5NB4 - chains B and N of the 12 polymer chains in the assembly; structure by X-ray diffraction, 1.14 A resolution.

== Chain B ==
Name: Phycoerythrin Alpha subunit
Source organism: Phormidium rubidum A09DM
UniProt: A0A0E3W010 (A0A0E3W010_9CYAN); residue numbers follow UniProt; this construct covers 1-160
Sequence (164 residues; each row starts with the number of its first residue):
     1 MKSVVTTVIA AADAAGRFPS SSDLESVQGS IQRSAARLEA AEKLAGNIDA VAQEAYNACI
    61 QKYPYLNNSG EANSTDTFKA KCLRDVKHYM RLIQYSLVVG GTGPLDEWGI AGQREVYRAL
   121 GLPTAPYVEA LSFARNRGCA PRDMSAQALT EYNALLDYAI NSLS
Covalent attachments: phycoerythrobilin (PEB) linked to Cys82, Cys139
Bound ions: Na+: Asn161, Ser164 (shared with 1 residue of chain Q)
Small-molecule neighbours:
  - phycoerythrobilin (PEB), molecule 1: Leu24, Glu25, Gln28
  - phycoerythrobilin (PEB), molecule 2: Arg33, Gln147, Thr150, Glu151
  - phycoerythrobilin (PEB), molecule 3: Lys43, Leu44, Asn47, Ala50, Val51, Glu54, Arg137, Gly138, Arg142, Asp143, Met144, Tyr152
  - phycoerythrobilin (PEB), molecule 4: Cys59, Leu66, Ala72, Asn73, Phe78, Lys81, Arg84, Asp85, Val86, His88, Tyr89, Arg91, Leu92, Trp108, Val116, Tyr117, Leu120, Leu122, Pro123, Pro126, Tyr127
  - hydrogenphosphate ion (PI): Ile110, Ala111, Gly112, Gln113, Arg114, Glu115
From the paper describing this entry:
  - binding site for phycoerythrobilin: Gln28, Lys43, Asn47, Ala72, Lys81, Cys82, Arg84, Asp85, Leu120, Arg137, Cys139, Arg142, Asp143, Gln147
  - binding site for nitrate ion: Arg118, Thr124
  - binding site for hydrogenphosphate ion: Gly112, Arg114, Glu115

== Chain N ==
Name: Phycoerythrin Beta subunit
Source organism: Phormidium rubidum A09DM
UniProt: A0A0E4G455 (A0A0E4G455_9CYAN); residues 8-184 here correspond to UniProt positions 1-177 (UniProt number = residue number - 7)
Sequence (184 residues; each row starts with the number of its first residue):
     1 MLDAFSRAVV QADASTSVVA DMGALKQFIA EGNRRLDAVN AIASNASCMV SDAVAGMICE
    61 NQGLIQAGGN CYPNRRMAAC LRDAEIILRY VTYALLAGDA SVLDDRCLNG LKETYAALGV
   121 PTTSTVRAVQ IMKAQAAAHI KDTPSEARAG GKLRKMGSPV VEDRCASLVA EASSYFDRVI
   181 SALS
Modified positions: Asn70 (N-methyl asparagine; MEN)
Covalent attachments: phycoerythrobilin (PEB) linked to Cys48, Cys59, Cys80, Cys165
Bound ions: Na+ site 1: Ser47 (shared with 2 residues of chain E); Na+ site 2: Ser181, Ser184
Small-molecule neighbours:
  - phycoerythrobilin (PEB), molecule 1: Ala30, Asn33, Arg34, Leu36, Asp37, Ala38, Ile140, Lys141, Asp142, Ser158, Pro159, Val160, Val161, Arg164
  - phycoerythrobilin (PEB), molecule 2: Asn45, Met49, Asp52, Ala55, Gly56, Glu60, Arg127, Gln130, Ile131, Ala134, Gln135, Ala138, His139, Thr143, Pro144, Ser145, Arg148, Ala149, Lys152, Leu153, Arg154
  - phycoerythrobilin (PEB), molecule 3: Met57, Leu64, Asn70, Cys71, Arg75, Arg76, Ala79, Arg82, Asp83, Ile86, Ile87, Tyr90, Arg106, Cys107, Leu111, Thr114, Tyr115, Leu118, Val120, Pro121, Ser124, Thr125, Ala128
  - phycoerythrobilin (PEB), molecule 4: Ile58, Ile65, Tyr72, Pro73, Asn74, Met77
  - hydrogenphosphate ion (PI): Met1, Ser101, Asp105, Arg106
From the paper describing this entry:
  - binding site for phycoerythrobilin: Asn33, Arg34, Asp37, Cys48, Asp52, Cys59, Glu60, Cys71, Arg75, Arg76, Cys80, Arg82, Asp83, Thr122, Thr123, Arg127, Ser145, Arg148, Pro159, Val161, Cys165
  - contacts within the chain: Glu60-Arg127 (hydrogen bond), Asp52-Gln135 (hydrogen bond), Asp52-Arg148 (water-mediated contact)
  - binding site for hydrogenphosphate ion: Met1, Asp105, Arg106

== Interface between chain B and chain N ==
Residue-residue contacts (63; chain B residue first):
  Met1(B) - Met1(N)  hydrogen bond (backbone-backbone)
  Met1(B) - Leu2(N)  hydrophobic
  Met1(B) - Ser6(N)
  Ser3(B) - Asp3(N)  hydrogen bond
  Val5(B) - Asp3(N)
  Val5(B) - Leu96(N)  hydrophobic
  Thr6(B) - Met1(N)
  Thr6(B) - Asp3(N)
  Ile9(B) - Met1(N)  hydrophobic
  Ile9(B) - Tyr93(N)
  Ile9(B) - Ala97(N)  hydrophobic
  Ala10(B) - Met1(N)
  Ala12(B) - Tyr93(N)
  Asp13(B) - Arg89(N)  salt bridge
  Asp13(B) - Tyr90(N)  hydrogen bond
  Asp13(B) - Tyr93(N)  hydrogen bond (backbone-side chain)
  Asp13(B) - Arg106(N)  salt bridge
  Gly16(B) - Arg89(N)
  Arg17(B) - Arg89(N)
  Arg17(B) - Tyr93(N)  hydrogen bond (backbone-side chain)
  Phe18(B) - Ala46(N)  hydrophobic
  Phe18(B) - Glu85(N)
  Phe18(B) - Leu88(N)
  Phe18(B) - Arg89(N)
  Phe18(B) - Thr92(N)
  Pro19(B) - Val39(N)  hydrophobic
  Pro19(B) - Ala43(N)
  Pro19(B) - Thr92(N)
  Pro19(B) - Tyr93(N)
  Leu24(B) - Leu36(N)
  Leu24(B) - Val39(N)  hydrophobic
  Val27(B) - Leu36(N)  hydrophobic
  Gln28(B) - Asn33(N)  hydrogen bond
  Ile31(B) - Ile29(N)
  Ile31(B) - Gly32(N)
  Ile31(B) - Asn33(N)
  Ser34(B) - Ile29(N)
  Leu38(B) - Met22(N)
  Leu38(B) - Leu25(N)  hydrophobic
  Ala41(B) - Met22(N)
  Glu42(B) - Met22(N)
  Glu42(B) - Lys26(N)  salt bridge
  Ala45(B) - Val18(N)
  Ala45(B) - Val19(N)
  Ile48(B) - Val18(N)  hydrophobic
  Arg91(B) - Asp13(N)  salt bridge
  Arg91(B) - Thr16(N)
  Arg91(B) - Ser17(N)
  Gln94(B) - Val18(N)
  Gln94(B) - Val19(N)  hydrogen bond (side chain-backbone)
  Gln94(B) - Met22(N)
  Tyr95(B) - Val9(N)  hydrophobic
  Tyr95(B) - Ala12(N)
  Tyr95(B) - Asp13(N)  hydrogen bond (side chain-backbone)
  Tyr95(B) - Ser17(N)  hydrogen bond (side chain-backbone)
  Val98(B) - Phe5(N)
  Val98(B) - Val9(N)  hydrophobic
  Val98(B) - Leu25(N)  hydrophobic
  Val99(B) - Ser6(N)
  Val99(B) - Val9(N)  hydrophobic
  Trp108(B) - Val9(N)  hydrophobic
  Trp108(B) - Val10(N)  hydrophobic
  Trp108(B) - Asp13(N)
Other interface residues (no listed pair), chain B (31 interface residues in all): Ser30, His88, Pro104
Other interface residues (no listed pair), chain N (34 interface residues in all): Asn40, Val102

== Overview ==
31 residues of chain B and 34 residues of chain N are in contact; the contacts include 9 hydrogen bonds and 4
salt bridges. Among the polar pairs are Asp13(B)-Arg89(N), Asp13(B)-Arg106(N) and Glu42(B)-Lys26(N). From the
paper: a binding site for phycoerythrobilin at Gln28(B), Lys43(B) and Asn33(N) among others; a binding site
for hydrogenphosphate ion at Gly112(B), Arg114(B) and Met1(N) among others.
Here chain B is Phycoerythrin Alpha subunit and chain N is Phycoerythrin Beta subunit, both from Phormidium
rubidum A09DM. Entry 5NB4 (Atomic resolution structure of C-phycoerythrin from marine cyanobacterium
Phormidium sp. A09DM at pH 7.5) was determined by X-ray diffraction (same publication as 5NB3).
